2P8L - chains A and C of the 3 polymer chains in the assembly; structure by X-ray diffraction, 2.44 A resolution.

[Chain A]
Protein: nmAb 2F5, light chain
From: Homo sapiens
Chain sequence (214 residues; each row starts with the number of its first residue):
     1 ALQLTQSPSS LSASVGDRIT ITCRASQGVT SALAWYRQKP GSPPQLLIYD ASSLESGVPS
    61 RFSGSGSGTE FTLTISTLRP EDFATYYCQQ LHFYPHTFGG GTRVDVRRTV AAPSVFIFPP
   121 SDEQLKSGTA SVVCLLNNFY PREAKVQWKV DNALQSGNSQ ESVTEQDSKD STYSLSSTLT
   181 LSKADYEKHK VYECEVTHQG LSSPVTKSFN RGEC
Disulfides: Cys23-Cys88, Cys134-Cys194

[Chain C]
Protein: gp41 peptide
Chain sequence (13 residues; numbered 0 to 12; the number before each row is that of its first residue; numbering starts at 0):
     0 ELLELDKWAS LNW
Unresolved in the structure: 11-12

[Interface between chain A and chain C]
Contacting residue pairs (15; chain A residue first):
  Ala1(A) with Glu0(C), hydrogen bond (backbone-side chain)
  Leu2(A) with Glu0(C)
  Gln27(A) with Glu0(C); Leu2(C)
  Leu91(A) with Asp5(C)
  His92(A) with Leu4(C); Asp5(C), hydrogen bond (backbone-backbone)
  Phe93(A) with Leu2(C), hydrophobic; Glu3(C); Leu4(C), hydrophobic
  Tyr94(A) with Glu3(C), hydrogen bond (backbone-backbone); Leu4(C); Asp5(C); Lys6(C), hydrogen bond (side chain-backbone)
  His96(A) with Asp5(C), salt bridge
Interface residues without a listed pair, chain C (8 interface residues in all): Leu1, Ala8

[Summary]
Chain A and chain C each contribute 8 residues to their interface, with 4 hydrogen bonds and 1 salt bridge.
Polar contacts include His96(A)-Asp5(C), Ala1(A)-Glu0(C) and Tyr94(A)-Lys6(C).
Here chain A is nmAb 2F5, light chain (Homo sapiens) and chain C is gp41 peptide. Entry 2P8L (Crystal
structure of the HIV-1 Cross Neutralizing Monoclonal Antibody 2F5 in complex with gp41 Peptide ELLELDKWASLWN)
was determined by X-ray diffraction together with 2P8M, 2P8P, 2PR4, 3D0V, 3DRO and 3DRQ from the same study.
